2MF0 - chains E and G of the 7 polymer chains in the assembly; structure by solution NMR.

Chain E:
Protein: Carbon storage regulator homolog
From: Pseudomonas protegens Pf-5
UniProt: Q4KEY0 (Q4KEY0_PSEF5); numbering as in UniProt (aligned over 1-59)
Amino-acid sequence (70 residues; each row starts with the number of its first residue):
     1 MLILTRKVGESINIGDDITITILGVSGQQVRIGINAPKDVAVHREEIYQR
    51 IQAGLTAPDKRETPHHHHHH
Unresolved in the structure: 60-70
Construct notes: expression tag (60-70)
Reported in the primary citation:
  - binding site for RNA_ (chain G): Gln28, Arg31

Chain G:
Molecule: RNA_
Sequence (72 nucleotides; numbered 1 to 72; the number before each row is that of its first residue):
     1 UGUCGACGGAUAGACACAGCCAUCAAGGACGAUGGUCAGGACAUCGCAGG
    51 AAGCGAUUCAUCAGGACGAUGA
Reported in the primary citation:
  - contacts within the chain: A18-A41 (pi stacking)

Chain E / chain G interface:
Residue-residue contacts (15; chain E residue first):
  Leu23(E) with C42(G), base contact
  Arg31(E) with A18(G), base contact; C42(G), phosphate contact; A43(G), phosphate contact
  Ala36(E) with G40(G), base contact
  Pro37(E) with G40(G), base contact
  Lys38(E) with G40(G), sugar contact
  Val40(E) with G40(G), base contact
  Ala41(E) with G40(G), base contact
  Val42(E) with G39(G), base contact; G40(G), base contact
  His43(E) with G39(G), base contact
  Arg44(E) with A38(G), sugar contact; G39(G), base contact
  Ile47(E) with G39(G), base contact
Also at the interface, not in a pair above, chain E (12 interface residues in all): Thr21

In short:
Chain E and chain G form an interface of 12 and 6 residues respectively. The paper reports a binding site for
RNA_ (chain G) at Gln28(E) and Arg31(E); contacts within the chain involving A18(G) and A41(G).
Chain E is Carbon storage regulator homolog (Pseudomonas protegens Pf-5) and chain G is RNA_; the structure,
Structural basis of the non-coding RNA RsmZ acting as protein sponge: Conformer L of RsmZ(1-72)/RsmE(dimer)
1to3 ..., was determined by solution NMR, deposited together with 2MF1.
